PDB entry 6FKH | electron microscopy, 4.20 A resolution (low resolution: residue-level contacts below are approximate; hydrogen-bond / salt-bridge calls are withheld) | chains D and g of the 26 polymer chains in the assembly

Chain D:
Name: ATP synthase subunit beta, chloroplastic
Source organism: Spinacia oleracea
Notes: EC 3.6.3.14
UniProt: P00825 (ATPB_SPIOL); numbering as in UniProt (aligned over 1-498)
Chain sequence (498 residues; numbered 1 to 498; the number before each row is that of its first residue):
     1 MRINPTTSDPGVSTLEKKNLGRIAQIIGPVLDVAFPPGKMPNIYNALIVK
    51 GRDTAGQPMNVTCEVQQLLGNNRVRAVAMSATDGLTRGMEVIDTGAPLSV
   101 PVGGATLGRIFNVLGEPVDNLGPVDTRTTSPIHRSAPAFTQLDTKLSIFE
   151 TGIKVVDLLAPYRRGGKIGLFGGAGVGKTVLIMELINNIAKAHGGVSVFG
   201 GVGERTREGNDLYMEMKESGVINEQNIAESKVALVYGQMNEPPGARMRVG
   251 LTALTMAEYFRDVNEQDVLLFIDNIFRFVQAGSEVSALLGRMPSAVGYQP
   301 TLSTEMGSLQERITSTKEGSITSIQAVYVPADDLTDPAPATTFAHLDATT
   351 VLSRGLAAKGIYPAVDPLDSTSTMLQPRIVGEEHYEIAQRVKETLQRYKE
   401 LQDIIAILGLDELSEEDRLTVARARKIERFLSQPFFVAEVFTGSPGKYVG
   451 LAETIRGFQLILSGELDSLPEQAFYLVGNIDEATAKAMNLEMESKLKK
Not modelled in the structure: 1-17, 497-498
Ligand contacts: ATP (adenosine-5'-triphosphate): T373, Q376, R378
UniProt features mapped onto this chain:
  - binding site (ATP): G172 to T179

Chain g:
Name: ATP synthase gamma chain, chloroplastic
Source organism: Spinacia oleracea
UniProt: P05435 (ATPG_SPIOL); numbering as in UniProt (aligned over 1-364)
Chain sequence (364 residues; row label = number of the first residue in the row):
     1 MACSLSFSSSVSTFHLPTTTQSTQAPPNNATTLPTTNPIQCANLRELRDR
    51 IGSVKNTQKITEAMKLVAAAKVRRAQEAVVNGRPFSETLVEVLYNMNEQL
   101 QTEDVDVPLTKIRTVKKVALMVVTGDRGLCGGFNNMLLKKAESRIAELKK
   151 LGVDYTIISIGKKGNTYFIRRPEIPVDRYFDGTNLPTAKEAQAIADDVFS
   201 LFVSEEVDKVEMLYTKFVSLVKSDPVIHTLLPLSPKGEICDINGKCVDAA
   251 EDELFRLTTKEGKLTVERDMIKTETPAFSPILEFEQDPAQILDALLPLYL
   301 NSQILRALQESLASELAARMTAMSNATDNANELKKTLSINYNRARQAKIT
   351 GEILEIVAGANACV
Not modelled in the structure: 1-42, 364
Disulfides: C240-C246
UniProt features mapped onto this chain:
  - active site: C130

Chain D / chain g interface:
Pairs across the interface (31; chain D residue first):
  M292(D) - V357(g)
  M292(D) - N361(g)
  P293(D) - I353(g)
  P293(D) - L354(g)
  P293(D) - V357(g)
  A295(D) - T350(g)
  V296(D) - Q346(g)
  V296(D) - I349(g)
  V296(D) - T350(g)
  V296(D) - I353(g)
  G297(D) - I353(g)
  P330(D) - R345(g)
  A331(D) - R345(g)
  D333(D) - N342(g)
  D333(D) - R345(g)
  D333(D) - Q346(g)
  T335(D) - Q346(g)
  D336(D) - R345(g)
  D336(D) - Q346(g)
  R397(D) - E261(g)
  L401(D) - G262(g)
  I404(D) - T259(g)
  L408(D) - L257(g)
  L408(D) - T259(g)
  L408(D) - L264(g)
  E412(D) - R73(g)
  E412(D) - T258(g)
  L413(D) - T259(g)
  S414(D) - T259(g)
  D417(D) - T259(g)
  D417(D) - E261(g)
Other interface residues (no listed pair), chain D (22 interface residues in all): S294, D332, P337, D403
Other interface residues (no listed pair), chain g (17 interface residues in all): L66

Overview:
Chain D and chain g form an interface of 22 and 17 residues respectively. Bound to chain D: ATP. UniProt lists
8 ATP-binding residues on chain D; active-site residue C130(g) on chain g.
Chain D is ATP synthase subunit beta, chloroplastic and chain g is ATP synthase gamma chain, chloroplastic,
both from Spinacia oleracea; the structure, Chloroplast F1Fo conformation 2, was determined by electron
microscopy together with 6FKF and 6FKI from the same study.
